2VZT - chain A; structure by X-ray diffraction, 2.20 A resolution.

Chain A:
Protein: Exo-beta-D-glucosaminidase
Source organism: Amycolatopsis orientalis
Reference sequence: Q56F26 (Q56F26_AMYOR); residue numbers follow UniProt; this construct covers 2-1032
Chain sequence (1032 residues; row label = number of the first residue in the row):
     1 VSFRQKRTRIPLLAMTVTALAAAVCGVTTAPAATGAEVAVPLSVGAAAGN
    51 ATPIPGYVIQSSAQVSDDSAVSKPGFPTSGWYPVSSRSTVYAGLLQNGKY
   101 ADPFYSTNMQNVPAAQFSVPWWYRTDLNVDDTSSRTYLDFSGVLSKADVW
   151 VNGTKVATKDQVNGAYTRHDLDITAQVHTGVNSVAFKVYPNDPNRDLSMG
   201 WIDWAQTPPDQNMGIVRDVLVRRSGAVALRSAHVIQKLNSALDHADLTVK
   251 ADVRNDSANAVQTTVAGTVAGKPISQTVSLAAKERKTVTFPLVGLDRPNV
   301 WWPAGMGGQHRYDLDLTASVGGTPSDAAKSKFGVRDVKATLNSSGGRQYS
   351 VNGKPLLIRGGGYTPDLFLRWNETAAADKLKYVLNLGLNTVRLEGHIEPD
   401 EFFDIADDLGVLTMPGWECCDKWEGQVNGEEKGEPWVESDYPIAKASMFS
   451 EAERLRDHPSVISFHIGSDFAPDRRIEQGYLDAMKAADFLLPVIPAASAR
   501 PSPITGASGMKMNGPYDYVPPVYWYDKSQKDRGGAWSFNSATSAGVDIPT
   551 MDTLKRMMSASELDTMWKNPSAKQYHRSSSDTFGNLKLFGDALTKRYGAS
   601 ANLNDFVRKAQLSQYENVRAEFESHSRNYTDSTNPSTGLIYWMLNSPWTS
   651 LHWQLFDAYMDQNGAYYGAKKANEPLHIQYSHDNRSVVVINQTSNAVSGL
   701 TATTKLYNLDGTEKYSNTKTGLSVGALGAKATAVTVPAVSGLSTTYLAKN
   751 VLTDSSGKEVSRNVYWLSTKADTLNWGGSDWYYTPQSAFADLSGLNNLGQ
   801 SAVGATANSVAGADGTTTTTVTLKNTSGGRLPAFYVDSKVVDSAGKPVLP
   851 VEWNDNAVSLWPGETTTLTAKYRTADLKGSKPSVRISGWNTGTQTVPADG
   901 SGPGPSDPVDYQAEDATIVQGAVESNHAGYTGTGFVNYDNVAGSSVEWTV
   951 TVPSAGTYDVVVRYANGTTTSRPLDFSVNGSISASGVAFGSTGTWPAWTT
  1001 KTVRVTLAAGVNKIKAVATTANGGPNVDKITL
Unresolved in the structure: 1-48, 900-1032
Disulfide bonds: Cys419-Cys420
Differences from the reference sequence: engineered mutation Ala541 (Glu in Q56F26); conflict Asn750 (Trp in Q56F26)
Metal / ion sites: Cd2+ site 1: His310 (shared with 1 residue of chain B); Cd2+ site 2: Asn428, Gly429, Glu431, Gly433
Small-molecule neighbours: pnp-beta-D-glucosamine (PNJ; 4-nitrophenyl 2-amino-2-deoxy-beta-D-glucopyranoside): Ile202, Asp203, Trp204, Glu394, Cys419, Ser468, Asp469, Met512, Asn513, Gly514, Tyr516, Phe583, Trp642, Met643, Trp653, Trp781
UniProt features mapped onto this chain:
  - active site: Asp469 (Proton donor)

Summary:
Bound to chain A: pnp-beta-D-glucosamine. The Cd2+ site 2 is built by Asn428, Gly429, Glu431 and Gly433.
UniProt lists active-site residue Asp469.
Chain A is Exo-beta-D-glucosaminidase (Amycolatopsis orientalis); the structure, Complex of Amycolatopsis
orientalis exo-chitosanase CsxA E541A with PNP-beta-D-glucosamine, was determined by X-ray diffraction
together with 2VZO, 2VZS, 2VZU and 2VZV from the same study.
